5ME0 - chains A and M of the 26 polymer chains in the assembly; structure by electron microscopy, 13.50 A resolution (very low resolution: no residue pairs are listed; an interface is given only as per-side residue counts).

# Chain A
Molecule: 16S ribosomal RNA
From: Escherichia coli K-12
Sequence (1534 nucleotides; each row starts with the number of its first residue):
     1 AAAUUGAAGAGUUUGAUCAUGGCUCAGAUUGAACGCUGGCGGCAGGCCUA
    51 ACACAUGCAAGUCGAACGGUAACAGGAAGAAGCUUGCUUCUUUGCUGACG
   101 AGUGGCGGACGGGUGAGUAAUGUCUGGGAAACUGCCUGAUGGAGGGGGAU
   151 AACUACUGGAAACGGUAGCUAAUACCGCAUAACGUCGCAAGACCAAAGAG
   201 GGGGACCUUCGGGCCUCUUGCCAUCGGAUGUGCCCAGAUGGGAUUAGCUA
   251 GUAGGUGGGGUAACGGCUCACCUAGGCGACGAUCCCUAGCUGGUCUGAGA
   301 GGAUGACCAGCCACACUGGAACUGAGACACGGUCCAGACUCCUACGGGAG
   351 GCAGCAGUGGGGAAUAUUGCACAAUGGGCGCAAGCCUGAUGCAGCCAUGC
   401 CGCGUGUAUGAAGAAGGCCUUCGGGUUGUAAAGUACUUUCAGCGGGGAGG
   451 AAGGGAGUAAAGUUAAUACCUUUGCUCAUUGACGUUACCCGCAGAAGAAG
   501 CACCGGCUAACUCCGUGCCAGCAGCCXCGGUAAUACGGAGGGUGCAAGCG
   551 UUAAUCGGAAUUACUGGGCGUAAAGCGCACGCAGGCGGUUUGUUAAGUCA
   601 GAUGUGAAAUCCCCGGGCUCAACCUGGGAACUGCAUCUGAUACUGGCAAG
   651 CUUGAGUCUCGUAGAGGGGGGUAGAAUUCCAGGUGUAGCGGUGAAAUGCG
   701 UAGAGAUCUGGAGGAAUACCGGUGGCGAAGGCGGCCCCCUGGACGAAGAC
   751 UGACGCUCAGGUGCGAAAGCGUGGGGAGCAAACAGGAUUAGAUACCCUGG
   801 UAGUCCACGCCGUAAACGAUGUCGACUUGGAGGUUGUGCCCUUGAGGCGU
   851 GGCUUCCGGAGCUAACGCGUUAAGUCGACCGCCUGGGGAGUACGGCCGCA
   901 AGGUUAAAACUCAAAUGAAUUGACGGGGGCCCGCACAAGCGGUGGAGCAU
   951 GUGGUUUAAUUCGAUGXAACGCGAAGAACCUUACCUGGUCUUGACAUCCA
  1001 CGGAAGUUUUCAGAGAUGAGAAUGUGCCUUCGGGAACCGUGAGACAGGUG
  1051 CUGCAUGGCUGUCGUCAGCUCGUGUUGUGAAAUGUUGGGUUAAGUCCCGC
  1101 AACGAGCGCAACCCUUAUCCUUUGUUGCCAGCGGUCCGGCCGGGAACUCA
  1151 AAGGAGACUGCCAGUGAUAAACUGGAGGAAGGUGGGGAUGACGUCAAGUC
  1201 AUCAUGGCCCUUACGACCAGGGCUACACACGUGCUACAAUGGCGCAUACA
  1251 AAGAGAAGCGACCUCGCGAGAGCAAGCGGACCUCAUAAAGUGCGUCGUAG
  1301 UCCGGAUUGGAGUCUGCAACUCGACUCCAUGAAGUCGGAAUCGCUAGUAA
  1351 UCGUGGAUCAGAAUGCCACGGUGAAUACGUUCCCGGGCCUUGUACACACC
  1401 GCCCGUXACACCAUGGGAGUGGGUUGCAAAAGAAGUAGGUAGCUUAACCU
  1451 UCGGGAGGGCGCUUACCACUUUGUGAUUCAUGACUGGGGUGAAGUCGUAA
  1501 CAAGGUAACCGUAGGGGAACCUGCGGUUGGAUCA
Modified / non-standard residues: PSU (pseudouridine-5'-monophosphate) at position 516, G7M (N7-methyl-guanosine-5'-monophosphate) at position 527, 2MG (2N-methylguanosine-5'-monophosphate) at position 966, 5MC (5-methylcytidine-5'-monophosphate) at position 967, 2MG (2N-methylguanosine-5'-monophosphate) at position 1207, 4OC (4n,o2'-methylcytidine-5'-monophosphate) at position 1402, 5MC (5-methylcytidine-5'-monophosphate) at position 1407, UR3 (3-methyluridine-5'-monophoshate) at position 1498, 2MG (2N-methylguanosine-5'-monophosphate) at position 1516, MA6 (6N-dimethyladenosine-5'-monophoshate) at position 1518, MA6 (6N-dimethyladenosine-5'-monophoshate) at position 1519
What the authors report for this chain:
  - conformationally variable residues (domain motion): G1338, A1339

# Chain M
Molecule: 30S ribosomal protein S13
From: Escherichia coli K-12
UniProt: P0A7S9 (RS13_ECOLI); numbering as in UniProt (aligned over 1-118)
Sequence (118 residues; row label = number of the first residue in the row):
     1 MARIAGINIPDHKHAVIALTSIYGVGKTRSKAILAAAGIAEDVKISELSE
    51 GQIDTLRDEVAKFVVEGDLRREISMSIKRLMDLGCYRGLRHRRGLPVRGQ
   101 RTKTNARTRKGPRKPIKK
Unresolved in the structure: 1, 116-118
Swiss-Prot annotation at these positions:
  - natural variant: Leu89 to Gly99 (deletion: In PW118), Gln100 to Lys118 (deletion: In rpsM413), Asn105 (N105H: In PW095; N105K: In PW097)
  - mutagenesis: Leu83 to Lys118 (Decreased growth rate at all temperatures. Decreased affinity of the 30S subunit P site for tRNA in vitro), Lys114 to Lys118 (Decreased growth rate at all temperatures. Decreased affinity of the 30S subunit P site for tRNA in vitro)

# Interface between chain A and chain M
At this resolution (14 A) residue pairs are not listed: 34 residues of chain A and 39 of chain M lie at the interface.

# Overview
Chain A and chain M form an interface of 34 and 39 residues respectively. Curated annotation (UniProt) lists 5
mutagenesis sites on chain M. The paper reports conformational variability at G1338(A) and A1339(A).
Here chain A is 16S ribosomal RNA and chain M is 30S ribosomal protein S13, both from Escherichia coli K-12.
Entry 5ME0 (Structure of the 30S Pre-Initiation Complex 1 (30S IC-1) Stalled by GE81112) was determined by
electron microscopy (same publication as 5ME1).
